2OX3 - chain A; structure by X-ray diffraction, 2.18 A resolution.

== Chain A ==
Molecule: Fructose-1,6-bisphosphatase
From: Escherichia coli
Notes: EC 3.1.3.11
Reference sequence: P0A993 (F16P_ECOLI); residues 1-332 here = UniProt positions 1-332
Sequence (332 residues; each row starts with the number of its first residue):
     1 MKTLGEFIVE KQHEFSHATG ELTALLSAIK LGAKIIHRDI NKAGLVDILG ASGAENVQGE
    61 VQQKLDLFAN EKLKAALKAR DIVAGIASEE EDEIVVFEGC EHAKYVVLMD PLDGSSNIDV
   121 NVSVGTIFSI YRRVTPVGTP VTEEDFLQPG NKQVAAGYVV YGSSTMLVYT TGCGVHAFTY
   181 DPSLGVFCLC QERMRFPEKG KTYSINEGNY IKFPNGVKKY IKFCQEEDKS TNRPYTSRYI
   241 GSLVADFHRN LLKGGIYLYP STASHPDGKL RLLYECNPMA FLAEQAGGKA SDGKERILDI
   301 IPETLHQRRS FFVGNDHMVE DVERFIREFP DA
Unresolved in the structure: 46-62
Differences from the reference sequence: modified residue (1, 109, 166, 194, 279, 318)
Modified positions: Mse1, Mse109, Mse166, Mse194, Mse279, Mse318 (selenomethionine; parent Met)
Ligand contacts:
  - 6-O-phosphono-beta-D-fructofuranose (F6P): Asp113, Gly114, Ser115, Asn206, Asn209, Arg238, Tyr239, Gly241, Ser242, Leu243, Tyr257, Tyr259, Lys269, Leu270, Glu275
  - phosphoenolpyruvate (PEP): Thr3, Leu4, Gly5, Glu6, Ser27, Lys30, Leu31, Lys34, Arg80, Gly185, Val186
Swiss-Prot annotation at these positions:
  - binding site (citrate): Thr3 to Gly5, Lys30, Phe187
  - binding site (phosphoenolpyruvate): Thr3 to Gly5, Lys30
  - binding site (AMP): Thr19 to Thr23, Lys104, Tyr105
  - binding site (Mg(2+)): Glu89, Asp110, Leu112, Asp113, Glu275
  - binding site (substrate): Asp113 to Ser116, Asn206, Tyr239, Tyr257 to Tyr259, Lys269
  - binding site (beta-D-glucose 6-phosphate): Lys222, Gln225

== Overview ==
Ligands of chain A: 6-O-phosphono-beta-D-fructofuranose and phosphoenolpyruvate. Curated annotation (UniProt)
lists 5 citrate-binding residues, 4 phosphoenolpyruvate-binding residues, 7 AMP-binding residues and 5
Mg2+-binding residues.
Chain A is Fructose-1,6-bisphosphatase (Escherichia coli); the structure, R-state, PEP and Fru-6-P-bound,
Escherichia coli fructose-1,6-bisphosphatase, was determined by X-ray diffraction, deposited together with
2OWZ.
